Entry 6NDY (electron microscopy, 3.60 A resolution); this record covers chains E and G of the 6 polymer chains in the assembly.

== Chain E ==
Name: Vacuolar protein sorting-associated protein 4
From: Saccharomyces cerevisiae
UniProt: P52917 (VPS4_YEAST); numbering as in UniProt (aligned over 101-437)
Chain sequence (337 residues; row label = number of the first residue in the row):
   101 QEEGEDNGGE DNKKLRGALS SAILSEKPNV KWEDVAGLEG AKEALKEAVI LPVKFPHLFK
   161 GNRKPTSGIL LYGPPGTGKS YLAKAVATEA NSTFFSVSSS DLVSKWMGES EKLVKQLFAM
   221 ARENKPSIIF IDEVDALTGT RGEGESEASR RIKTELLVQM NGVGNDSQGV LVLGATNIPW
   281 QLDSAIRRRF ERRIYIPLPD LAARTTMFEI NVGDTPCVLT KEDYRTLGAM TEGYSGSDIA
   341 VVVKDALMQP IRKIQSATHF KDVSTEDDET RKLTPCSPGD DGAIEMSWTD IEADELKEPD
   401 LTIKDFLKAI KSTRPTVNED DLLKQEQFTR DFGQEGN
Unresolved in the structure: 101-125, 365-368, 434-437
Residues lining bound ligands:
  - ADP (adenosine-5'-diphosphate), molecule 1: Asp134, Val135, Ala136, Leu138, Pro175, Gly176, Thr177, Gly178, Lys179, Ser180, Tyr181, Met307, Ile310, Gly336, Ser337
  - ADP, molecule 2: Asn261, Arg288, Arg289
Swiss-Prot annotation at these positions:
  - binding site (ATP): Gly173 to Ser180
Reported in the primary citation:
  - binding site for Designed Cyclic Peptide (chain G): Trp206, Met207

== Chain G ==
Name: Designed Cyclic Peptide
Chain sequence (30 residues; each row starts with the number of its first residue; note: 1 number in that range is skipped by the numbering (no residue carries it; nothing is unmodelled there); X marks 8 residues of unknown identity (built as UNK)):
     1 GGDEIVNKVL GG
    14 SSGGXXXXXX XXGGKGCK
Unresolved in the structure: 14-17, 26-31

== How chain E and chain G interact ==
Pairs across the interface (4; chain E residue first):
  Trp206(E) with Val9(G), hydrophobic; Leu10(G)
  Met207(E) with Leu10(G); Gly11(G)
Also at the interface, not in a pair above, chain E (4 interface residues in all): Lys205, Glu245
Also at the interface, not in a pair above, chain G (4 interface residues in all): Gly12

== Overview ==
Chain E and chain G each contribute 4 residues to their interface. Chain E binds ADP. From UniProt: 8
ATP-binding residues on chain E. From the paper: a binding site for Designed Cyclic Peptide (chain G) at
Trp206(E) and Met207(E).
Chain E is Vacuolar protein sorting-associated protein 4 (Saccharomyces cerevisiae) and chain G is Designed
Cyclic Peptide; the structure, Vps4 with Cyclic Peptide Bound in the Central Pore, was determined by electron
microscopy, deposited together with 6OO2.
